PDB entry 8EET | electron microscopy, 3.10 A resolution | chain A

# Chain A
Protein: Gag polyprotein
From: Human immunodeficiency virus 1
UniProtKB: B6DRA0 (B6DRA0_9HIV1); residues 1-231 here correspond to UniProt positions 133-363 (UniProt number = residue number + 132)
Chain sequence (231 residues; row label = number of the first residue in the row):
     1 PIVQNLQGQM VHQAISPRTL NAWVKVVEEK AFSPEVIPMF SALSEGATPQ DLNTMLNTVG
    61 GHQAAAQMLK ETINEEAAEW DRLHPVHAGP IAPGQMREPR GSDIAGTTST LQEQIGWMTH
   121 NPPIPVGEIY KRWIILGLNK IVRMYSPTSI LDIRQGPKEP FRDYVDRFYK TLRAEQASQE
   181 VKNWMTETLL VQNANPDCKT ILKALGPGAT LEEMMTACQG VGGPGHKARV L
Disordered / not traced: 222-231
Differences from the reference sequence: engineered mutation A66 (Met198 in B6DRA0)
Small-molecule neighbours:
  - inositol hexakisphosphate (IHP), molecule 1: Q13, S16, R18
  - inositol hexakisphosphate (IHP), molecule 2: R18, N21, A22, K25
What the authors report for this chain:
  - mutagenesis - M66A: abolished binding to FG peptide

# Overview
Bound to chain A: inositol hexakisphosphate. The paper reports that M66A abolishes binding to FG peptide.
Chain A is Gag polyprotein (Human immunodeficiency virus 1); the structure, T=1 particle HIV-1 CA M66A, was
determined by electron microscopy together with 7URN, 7URT, 8EEP and 8EJL from the same study.
